PDB entry 7NJN | electron microscopy, 2.64 A resolution | chains M and N of the 20 polymer chains in the assembly

# Chain M (and N)
Name: ATP synthase subunit c
Organism: Mycolicibacterium smegmatis MC2 155
Notes: chain N of this document is another copy of the same molecule, construct and numbering; everything in this record applies to it too
Reference sequence: A0R205 (A0R205_MYCS2); residue numbers follow UniProt; this construct covers 1-86
Sequence (86 residues; numbered 1 to 86; the number before each row is that of its first residue):
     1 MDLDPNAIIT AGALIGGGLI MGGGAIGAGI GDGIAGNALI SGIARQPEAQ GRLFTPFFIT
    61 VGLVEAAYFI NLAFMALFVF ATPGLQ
Disordered / not traced: 1 (chain N: 1-2)
What the authors report for this chain:
  - catalytic residues: E65 (proposed by the authors, not directly observed)

# How chain M and chain N interact
Pairs across the interface (74):
  D2(M) - L3(N)
  L3(M) - L3(N)  hydrophobic
  P5(M) - A7(N)  hydrophobic
  I8(M) - L3(N)  hydrophobic
  I8(M) - A7(N)
  I8(M) - A11(N)  hydrophobic
  I9(M) - A7(N)
  I9(M) - T10(N)
  G12(M) - L14(N)
  G12(M) - I15(N)
  A13(M) - L14(N)  hydrophobic
  I15(M) - I15(N)  hydrophobic
  G16(M) - L14(N)
  G16(M) - G18(N)
  L19(M) - I15(N)
  L19(M) - G18(N)
  L19(M) - L19(N)  hydrophobic
  L19(M) - G22(N)
  I20(M) - G17(N)
  I20(M) - G18(N)
  I20(M) - M21(N)  hydrophobic
  G23(M) - G22(N)
  G23(M) - I26(N)
  G24(M) - A25(N)
  I26(M) - I26(N)  hydrophobic
  G27(M) - A25(N)
  G27(M) - I26(N)
  G27(M) - G29(N)
  I30(M) - I30(N)  hydrophobic
  G31(M) - G29(N)
  G31(M) - G33(N)
  I34(M) - G33(N)
  I34(M) - I34(N)  hydrophobic
  I34(M) - N37(N)
  A35(M) - I40(N)
  A38(M) - N37(N)
  A38(M) - I40(N)  hydrophobic
  L39(M) - I40(N)
  G42(M) - A44(N)
  R45(M) - R45(N)
  Q46(M) - A44(N)  hydrogen bond (side chain-backbone)
  Q46(M) - R45(N)  hydrogen bond
  R52(M) - I43(N)  hydrogen bond (side chain-backbone)
  R52(M) - A44(N)
  R52(M) - P47(N)
  L53(M) - I40(N)
  L53(M) - I43(N)  hydrophobic
  L53(M) - A44(N)
  P56(M) - L39(N)  hydrophobic
  P56(M) - I43(N)  hydrophobic
  F57(M) - I40(N)  hydrophobic
  T60(M) - D32(N)
  T60(M) - G36(N)
  T60(M) - I40(N)
  L63(M) - D32(N)
  L63(M) - V61(N)  hydrophobic
  V64(M) - G29(N)
  V64(M) - D32(N)
  V64(M) - G33(N)
  A67(M) - Y68(N)
  I70(M) - Y68(N)
  N71(M) - M21(N)
  N71(M) - A25(N)
  N71(M) - Y68(N)
  F74(M) - L72(N)  hydrophobic
  L77(M) - F80(N)  hydrophobic
  F78(M) - L14(N)  hydrophobic
  F78(M) - M75(N)  hydrophobic
  F78(M) - V79(N)  hydrophobic
  P83(M) - T10(N)
  P83(M) - L14(N)
  P83(M) - V79(N)
  P83(M) - F80(N)  hydrophobic
  Q86(M) - D4(N)
Interface residues without a listed pair, chain M (41 interface residues in all): T82, G84
Interface residues without a listed pair, chain N (37 interface residues in all): N6, S41, Q50, E65

# Overview
The interface between chain M and chain N involves 41 residues on one side and 37 on the other; the contacts
include 3 hydrogen bonds. Polar contacts include Q46(M)-A44(N), Q46(M)-R45(N) and R52(M)-I43(N). The paper
reports the catalytic residue E65(M).
Chain M and chain N are both ATP synthase subunit c (Mycolicibacterium smegmatis MC2 155); the structure,
Mycobacterium smegmatis ATP synthase state 1d, was determined by electron microscopy (same publication as
7NJK, 7NJL, 7NJM, 7NJO, 7NJP, 7NJQ and 20 further entries).
